PDB entry 3KXB | X-ray diffraction, 3.20 A resolution | chains B and J of the 10 polymer chains in the assembly

# Chain B
Protein: Histone H4
Source organism: Xenopus laevis
UniProtKB: P62799 (H4_XENLA); residues 1-102 here correspond to UniProt positions 2-103 (UniProt number = residue number + 1)
Sequence (102 residues; numbered 1 to 102; the number before each row is that of its first residue):
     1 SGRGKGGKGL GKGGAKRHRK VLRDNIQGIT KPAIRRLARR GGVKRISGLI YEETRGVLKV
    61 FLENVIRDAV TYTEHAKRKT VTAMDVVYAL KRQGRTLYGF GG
Unresolved in the structure: 1-28

# Chain J
Molecule: Palindromic 146 bp DNA repeat 8/9 from human x-chromosome alpha satellite DNA
Sequence (146 nucleotides; row label = number of the first residue in the row):
   147 ATCAATATCC ACCTGCAGAT TCTACCAAAA GTGTATTTGG AAACTGCTCC ATCAAAAGGC
   207 ATGTTCAGCG GAATTCCGCT GAACATGCCT TTTGATGGAG CAGTTTCCAA ATACACTTTT
   267 GGTAGAATCT GCAGGTGGAT ATTGAT

# How chain B and chain J interact
Residue-residue contacts (12):
  Arg35(B) with DA228(J), salt bridge to the phosphate
  Arg45(B) with DG227(J), phosphate contact; DA228(J), salt bridge to the phosphate
  Ile46(B) with DG227(J), sugar contact; DA228(J), hydrogen bond to the phosphate
  Ser47(B) with DG227(J), phosphate contact
  Gly48(B) with DG227(J), hydrogen bond to the phosphate
  Arg78(B) with DC247(J), phosphate contact
  Lys79(B) with DG246(J), phosphate contact; DC247(J), hydrogen bond to the phosphate
  Thr80(B) with DG246(J), phosphate contact; DC247(J), hydrogen bond to the phosphate
Interface residues without a listed pair, chain B (10 interface residues in all): Lys44, Tyr51
Interface residues without a listed pair, chain J (5 interface residues in all): DA248

# In short
10 residues of chain B and 5 residues of chain J are in contact; the contacts include 4 hydrogen bonds and 2
salt bridges. Polar contacts include Ile46(B)-DA228(J), Gly48(B)-DG227(J) and Lys79(B)-DC247(J).
Here chain B is Histone H4 (Xenopus laevis) and chain J is Palindromic 146 bp DNA repeat 8/9 from human
x-chromosome alpha satellite DNA. Entry 3KXB (Structural characterization of H3K56Q nucleosomes and
nucleosomal arrays) was determined by X-ray diffraction together with 3KWQ from the same study.
